PDB entry 8VSU | electron microscopy, 2.86 A resolution | chains C and B of the 3 polymer chains in the assembly

[Chain C]
Molecule: Serine/threonine-protein kinase STK11
Source organism: Homo sapiens
Notes: EC 2.7.11.1
Reference sequence: Q15831 (STK11_HUMAN); residues 1-433 here = UniProt positions 1-433
Amino-acid sequence (449 residues; each row starts with the number of its first residue; numbers below 1 keep their minus sign (Pro-15 is residue -15)):
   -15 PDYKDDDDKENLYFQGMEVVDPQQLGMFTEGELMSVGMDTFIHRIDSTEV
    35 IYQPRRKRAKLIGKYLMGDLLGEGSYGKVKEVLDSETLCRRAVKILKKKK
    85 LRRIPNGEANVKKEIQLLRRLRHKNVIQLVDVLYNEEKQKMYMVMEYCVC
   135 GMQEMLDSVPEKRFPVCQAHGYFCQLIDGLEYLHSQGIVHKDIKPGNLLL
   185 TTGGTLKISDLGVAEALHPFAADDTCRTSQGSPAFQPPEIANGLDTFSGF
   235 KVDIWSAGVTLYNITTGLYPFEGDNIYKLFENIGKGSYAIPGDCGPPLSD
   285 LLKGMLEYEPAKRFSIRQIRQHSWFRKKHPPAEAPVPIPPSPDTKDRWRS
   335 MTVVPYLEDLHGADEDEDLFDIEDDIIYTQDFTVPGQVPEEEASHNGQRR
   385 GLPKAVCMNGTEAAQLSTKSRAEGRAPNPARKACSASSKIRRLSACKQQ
Not modelled in the structure: -15 to 40, 348-433
Construct notes: expression tag (-15 to 0)
Swiss-Prot annotation at these positions:
  - active site: Asp176 (Proton acceptor)
  - binding site (ATP): Leu55 to Val63, Lys78
  - modified residue: Ser31 (Phosphoserine), Lys44 (N6-acetyllysine), Lys48 (N6-acetyllysine), Lys96 (N6-acetyllysine), Lys97 (N6-acetyllysine), Thr189 (Phosphothreonine), Lys296 (N6-acetyllysine), Lys311 (N6-acetyllysine), Ser325 (Phosphoserine), Thr336 (Phosphothreonine), Thr363 (Phosphothreonine), Ser401 (Phosphoserine), Lys416 (N6-acetyllysine), Lys423 (N6-acetyllysine), Ser428 (Phosphoserine), Cys430 (Cysteine methyl ester), Lys431 (N6-acetyllysine)
  - lipidation: Cys418 (S-palmitoyl cysteine), Cys430 (S-farnesyl cysteine)
From the paper describing this entry:
  - conformationally variable residues (order/disorder transition): Lys311 to Ala347

[Chain B]
Molecule: Isoform 3 of STE20-related kinase adapter protein alpha
Source organism: Homo sapiens
Reference sequence: Q7RTN6 (STRAA_HUMAN), isoform Q7RTN6-3; residues 38-431 here correspond to UniProt positions 1-394 (UniProt number = residue number - 37)
Amino-acid sequence (429 residues; row label = number of the first residue in the row):
    24 PHHHHHHENLYFQGMSFLTNDASSESIASFSKQEVMSSFLPEGGCYELLT
    74 VIGKGFEDLMTVNLARYKPTGEYVTVRRINLEACSNEMVTFLQGELHVSK
   124 LFNHPNIVPYRATFIADNELWVVTSFMAYGSAKDLICTHFMDGMNELAIA
   174 YILQGVLKALDYIHHMGYVHRSVKASHILISVDGKVYLSGLRSNLSMISH
   224 GQRQRVVHDFPKYSVKVLPWLSPEVLQQNLQGYDAKSDIYSVGITACELA
   274 NGHVPFKDMPATQMLLEKLNGTVPCLLDTSTIPAEELTMSPSRSVANSGL
   324 SDSLTTSTPRPSNGDSPSHPYHRTFSPHFHHFVEQCLQRNPDARPSASTL
   374 LNHSFFKQIKRRASEALPELLRPVTPITNFEGSQSQDHSGIFGLVTNLEE
   424 LEVDDWEFGSGATNFSLLKQAGDVEENPG
Not modelled in the structure: 24-59, 306-341, 402-452
Construct notes: expression tag (24-37, 432-452)
Residues lining bound ligands: ADP (adenosine-5'-diphosphate): Ile75, Gly76, Lys77, Gly78, Phe79, Met83, Val85, Thr98, Arg100, Thr147, Ser148, Phe149, Met150, Gly153, Ser154, Asp157, Ser199, His200, Leu202, Arg215
Swiss-Prot annotation at these positions:
  - modified residue: Ser39 (Phosphoserine)
From the paper describing this entry:
  - conformationally variable residues (order/disorder transition): Thr401 to Ile414

[Interface between chain C and chain B]
Residue-residue contacts (31):
  Leu67(C) - Leu288(B)  hydrophobic
  Ser69(C) - Thr285(B)
  Thr71(C) - Phe233(B)
  Thr71(C) - Val238(B)
  Leu72(C) - Gln251(B)  hydrogen bond (backbone-side chain)
  Leu72(C) - Ala284(B)  hydrophobic
  Leu72(C) - Leu288(B)  hydrophobic
  Cys73(C) - Gln251(B)
  Arg74(C) - Gln251(B)  hydrogen bond (backbone-side chain)
  Arg74(C) - Asn252(B)
  Arg106(C) - Glu110(B)  salt bridge
  Thr186(C) - His231(B)
  Thr186(C) - Asn252(B)
  Gly187(C) - His231(B)
  Ile322(C) - Leu253(B)  hydrophobic
  Arg331(C) - Leu253(B)
  Trp332(C) - Asn252(B)
  Trp332(C) - Leu253(B)  hydrogen bond (backbone-backbone)
  Trp332(C) - Gln254(B)
  Ser334(C) - Asn252(B)
  Met335(C) - Gln250(B)
  Met335(C) - Leu292(B)  hydrophobic
  Val338(C) - Leu292(B)  hydrophobic
  Leu341(C) - Thr285(B)
  Leu341(C) - Leu289(B)
  Glu342(C) - Leu289(B)
  Glu342(C) - Asn293(B)  hydrogen bond
  Gly346(C) - Thr285(B)  hydrogen bond (backbone-side chain)
  Gly346(C) - Gln286(B)
  Ala347(C) - Pro283(B)
  Ala347(C) - Thr285(B)  hydrogen bond (backbone-side chain)
Other interface residues (no listed pair), chain C (24 interface residues in all): Glu70, Tyr131, Val133, Arg333, His345
Other interface residues (no listed pair), chain B (19 interface residues in all): Leu241, Leu249
Interface features reported in the paper:
  - interface residues, chain C: Lys311(C)

[In short]
Chain C and chain B form an interface of 24 and 19 residues respectively, with 6 hydrogen bonds and 1 salt
bridge. Polar pairs include Arg106(C)-Glu110(B), Leu72(C)-Gln251(B) and Arg74(C)-Gln251(B). Bound to chain B:
ADP. From the paper: the interface residue Lys311(C); conformational variability at Lys311(C) and Thr401(B).
Here chain C is Serine/threonine-protein kinase STK11 and chain B is Isoform 3 of STE20-related kinase adapter
protein alpha, both from Homo sapiens. Entry 8VSU (Cryo-EM structure of LKB1-STRADalpha-MO25alpha
heterocomplex) was determined by electron microscopy.
